Entry 7WK9 (electron microscopy, 3.48 A resolution); this record covers chains A and B of the 7 polymer chains in the assembly.

[Chain A]
Protein: Spike glycoprotein
From: Severe acute respiratory syndrome coronavirus 2
UniProt: P0DTC2 (SPIKE_SARS2); numbering as in UniProt; present here: 1-68, 71-142, 146-210, 215-620, 641-1208
Chain sequence (1258 residues; row label = number of the first residue in the row; note: 28 numbers in that range are skipped by the numbering (no residue carries them; nothing is unmodelled there); a row labelled like 210A-210F holds insertion residues (210A, then the next letters in order)):
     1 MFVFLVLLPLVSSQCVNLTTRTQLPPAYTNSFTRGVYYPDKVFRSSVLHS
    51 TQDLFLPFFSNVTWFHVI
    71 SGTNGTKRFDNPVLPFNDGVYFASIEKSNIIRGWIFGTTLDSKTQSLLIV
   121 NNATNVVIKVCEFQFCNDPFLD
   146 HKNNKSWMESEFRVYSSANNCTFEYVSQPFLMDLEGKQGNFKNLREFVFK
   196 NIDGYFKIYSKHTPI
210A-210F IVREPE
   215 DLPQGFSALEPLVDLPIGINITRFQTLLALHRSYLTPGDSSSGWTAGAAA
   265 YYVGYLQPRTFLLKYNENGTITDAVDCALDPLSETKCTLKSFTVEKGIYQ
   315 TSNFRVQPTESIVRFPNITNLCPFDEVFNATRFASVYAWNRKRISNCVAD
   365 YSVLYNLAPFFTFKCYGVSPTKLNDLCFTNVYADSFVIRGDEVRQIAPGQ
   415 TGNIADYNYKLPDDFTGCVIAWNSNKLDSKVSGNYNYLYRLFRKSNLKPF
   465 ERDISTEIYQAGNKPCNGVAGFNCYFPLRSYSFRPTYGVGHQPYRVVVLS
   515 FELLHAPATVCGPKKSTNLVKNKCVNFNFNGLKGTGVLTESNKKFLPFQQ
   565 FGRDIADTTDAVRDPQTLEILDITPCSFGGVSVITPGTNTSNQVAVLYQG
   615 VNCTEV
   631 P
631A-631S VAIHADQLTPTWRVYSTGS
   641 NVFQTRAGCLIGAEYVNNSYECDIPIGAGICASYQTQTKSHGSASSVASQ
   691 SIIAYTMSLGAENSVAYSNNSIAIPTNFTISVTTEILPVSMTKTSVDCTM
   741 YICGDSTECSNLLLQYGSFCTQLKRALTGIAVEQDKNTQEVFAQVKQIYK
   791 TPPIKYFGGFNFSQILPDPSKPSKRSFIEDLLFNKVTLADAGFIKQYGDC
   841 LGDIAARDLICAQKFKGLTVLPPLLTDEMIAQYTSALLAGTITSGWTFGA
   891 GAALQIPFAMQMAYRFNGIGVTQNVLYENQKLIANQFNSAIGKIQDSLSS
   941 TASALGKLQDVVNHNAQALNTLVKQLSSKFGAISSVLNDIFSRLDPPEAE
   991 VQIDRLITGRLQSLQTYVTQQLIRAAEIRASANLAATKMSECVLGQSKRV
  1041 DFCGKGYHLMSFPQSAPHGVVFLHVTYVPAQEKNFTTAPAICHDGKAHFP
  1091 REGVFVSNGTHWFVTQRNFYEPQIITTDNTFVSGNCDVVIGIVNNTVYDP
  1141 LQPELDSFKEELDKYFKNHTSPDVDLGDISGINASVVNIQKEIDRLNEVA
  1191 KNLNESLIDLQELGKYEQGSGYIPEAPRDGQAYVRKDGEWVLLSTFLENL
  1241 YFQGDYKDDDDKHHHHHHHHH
Disordered / not traced: 1-13, 71-76, 146-158, 210A-210F, 248-254, 631A-631S, 677-688, 828-853, 1148-1261
Construct notes: variant Val67 (Ala in P0DTC2), Ile95 (Thr in P0DTC2), Asp142 (Gly in P0DTC2), Asp339 (Gly in P0DTC2), Leu371 (Ser in P0DTC2), Pro373 (Ser in P0DTC2), Phe375 (Ser in P0DTC2), Asn417 (Lys in P0DTC2), Lys440 (Asn in P0DTC2), Ser446 (Gly in P0DTC2), Asn477 (Ser in P0DTC2), Lys478 (Thr in P0DTC2), Ala484 (Glu in P0DTC2), Arg493 (Gln in P0DTC2), Ser496 (Gly in P0DTC2), Arg498 (Gln in P0DTC2), Tyr501 (Asn in P0DTC2), His505 (Tyr in P0DTC2), Lys547 (Thr in P0DTC2), Gly614 (Asp in P0DTC2), Tyr655 (His in P0DTC2), Lys679 (Asn in P0DTC2), His681 (Pro in P0DTC2), Gly682 (Arg in P0DTC2), Ser683 (Arg in P0DTC2), Ser685 (Arg in P0DTC2), Lys764 (Asn in P0DTC2), Tyr796 (Asp in P0DTC2), Lys856 (Asn in P0DTC2), His954 (Gln in P0DTC2), Lys969 (Asn in P0DTC2), Phe981 (Leu in P0DTC2), Pro986 (Lys in P0DTC2), Pro987 (Val in P0DTC2); insertion (210A-210B); conflict Arg210C (Asn211 in P0DTC2), Glu210D (Leu212 in P0DTC2), Pro210E (Val213 in P0DTC2), Glu210F (Arg214 in P0DTC2); expression tag (1209-1261)
Swiss-Prot annotation at these positions:
  - region: Asn280 to Cys301 (Putative superantigen), Arg403 to Asp405 (Integrin-binding motif), Asn448 to Phe456 (Immunodominant HLA epitope recognized by the CD8+), Ser816 to Tyr837 (Fusion peptide 1), Lys835 to Phe855 (Fusion peptide 2), Asp1163 to Glu1202 (Heptad repeat 2)
  - site: Arg815, Ser816 (Cleavage)
  - glycosylation: Asn17 (N-linked (GlcNAc...) (complex) asparagine), Asn61 (N-linked (GlcNAc...) (hybrid) asparagine), Asn74 (N-linked (GlcNAc...) (complex) asparagine), Asn122 (N-linked (GlcNAc...) (hybrid) asparagine), Asn149 (N-linked (GlcNAc...) (complex) asparagine), Asn165 (N-linked (GlcNAc...) (complex) asparagine), Asn234 (N-linked (GlcNAc...) (high mannose) asparagine), Asn282 (N-linked (GlcNAc...) (complex) asparagine), Thr323 (O-linked (GalNAc) threonine), Ser325 (O-linked (HexNAc...) serine), Asn331 (N-linked (GlcNAc...) (complex) asparagine), Asn343 (N-linked (GlcNAc...) (complex) asparagine), Asn603 (N-linked (GlcNAc...) (hybrid) asparagine), Asn616 (N-linked (GlcNAc...) (complex) asparagine), Asn657 (N-linked (GlcNAc...) (complex) asparagine), Thr676 (O-linked (GlcNAc...) threonine), Thr678 (O-linked (GlcNAc...) threonine), Asn709 (N-linked (GlcNAc...) (high mannose) asparagine), Asn717 (N-linked (GlcNAc...) (hybrid) asparagine), Asn801 (N-linked (GlcNAc...) (hybrid) asparagine) and 6 more in UniProt
  - natural variant: Leu5 (L5F: In strain: Iota/B.1.526), Ser13 (S13I: In strain: Epsilon/B.1.427/B.1.429), Leu18 (L18F: In strain: Beta/B.1.351, Gamma/P.1 and 1 more), Thr19 (T19I: In strain: Omicron/BQ.1.1, Omicron/XBB.1.5 and 1 more; T19R: In strain: Delta/B.1.617.2, Omicron/BA.2 and 4 more), Thr20 (T20N: In strain: Gamma/P.1), Leu24 to Ala27 (sequence variant, change not given here; In strain: Omicron/BA.2, Omicron/BA.2.12.1 and 6 more), Pro26 (P26S: In strain: Gamma/P.1), Gln52 (Q52H: In strain: Omicron/EG.5.1), Val67 (A67V: In strain: Eta/B.1.525, Omicron/BA.1; this construct carries the variant), Gly75 (G75V: In strain: Lambda/C.37), Thr76 (T76I: In strain: Lambda/C.37), Asp80 (D80A: In strain: Beta/B.1.351), 74 further natural variant entries in UniProt
  - mutagenesis: Asn121 (N121Q: Partial loss of biliverdin affinity), Arg190 (R190K: Partial loss of biliverdin affinity), Asn234 (N234Q: Increased resistance to neutralizing antibodies), Asn331 (N331Q: Reduced viral infectivity), Asn343 (N343Q: Reduced viral infectivity), Leu452 (L452R: Increased resistance to neutralizing antibodies. Decreases HLA binding to NF9 epitope. Increased binding affinity to human ACE2), Tyr453 (Y453F: Decreased HLA binding to NF9 epitope. Increased binding affinity to human ACE2), Ala475 (A475V: Increased resistance to neutralizing antibodies), Val483 (V483A: Increased resistance to neutralizing antibodies), Phe490 (F490L: Increased resistance to neutralizing antibodies and human covalescent sera neutralization), His519 (H519P: Increased resistance to human covalescent sera neutralization), Ser673 (S673A: No effect on O-glycosylation by host GALNT1), 4 further mutagenesis entries in UniProt
Disulfide bonds: Cys131-Cys166, Cys291-Cys301, Cys336-Cys361, Cys379-Cys432, Cys391-Cys525, Cys480-Cys488, Cys538-Cys590, Cys617-Cys649, Cys662-Cys671, Cys738-Cys760, Cys743-Cys749, Cys1032-Cys1043, Cys1082-Cys1126

[Chain B]
Protein: Spike glycoprotein
From: Severe acute respiratory syndrome coronavirus 2
UniProt: P0DTC2 (SPIKE_SARS2); numbering as in UniProt; present here: 1-68, 71-142, 146-210, 215-1208
Chain sequence (1258 residues; each row starts with the number of its first residue; note: 9 numbers in that range are skipped by the numbering (no residue carries them; nothing is unmodelled there); a row labelled like 210A-210F holds insertion residues (210A, then the next letters in order)):
     1 MFVFLVLLPLVSSQCVNLTTRTQLPPAYTNSFTRGVYYPDKVFRSSVLHS
    51 TQDLFLPFFSNVTWFHVI
    71 SGTNGTKRFDNPVLPFNDGVYFASIEKSNIIRGWIFGTTLDSKTQSLLIV
   121 NNATNVVIKVCEFQFCNDPFLD
   146 HKNNKSWMESEFRVYSSANNCTFEYVSQPFLMDLEGKQGNFKNLREFVFK
   196 NIDGYFKIYSKHTPI
210A-210F IVREPE
   215 DLPQGFSALEPLVDLPIGINITRFQTLLALHRSYLTPGDSSSGWTAGAAA
   265 YYVGYLQPRTFLLKYNENGTITDAVDCALDPLSETKCTLKSFTVEKGIYQ
   315 TSNFRVQPTESIVRFPNITNLCPFDEVFNATRFASVYAWNRKRISNCVAD
   365 YSVLYNLAPFFTFKCYGVSPTKLNDLCFTNVYADSFVIRGDEVRQIAPGQ
   415 TGNIADYNYKLPDDFTGCVIAWNSNKLDSKVSGNYNYLYRLFRKSNLKPF
   465 ERDISTEIYQAGNKPCNGVAGFNCYFPLRSYSFRPTYGVGHQPYRVVVLS
   515 FELLHAPATVCGPKKSTNLVKNKCVNFNFNGLKGTGVLTESNKKFLPFQQ
   565 FGRDIADTTDAVRDPQTLEILDITPCSFGGVSVITPGTNTSNQVAVLYQG
   615 VNCTEVPVAIHADQLTPTWRVYSTGSNVFQTRAGCLIGAEYVNNSYECDI
   665 PIGAGICASYQTQTKSHGSASSVASQSIIAYTMSLGAENSVAYSNNSIAI
   715 PTNFTISVTTEILPVSMTKTSVDCTMYICGDSTECSNLLLQYGSFCTQLK
   765 RALTGIAVEQDKNTQEVFAQVKQIYKTPPIKYFGGFNFSQILPDPSKPSK
   815 RSFIEDLLFNKVTLADAGFIKQYGDCLGDIAARDLICAQKFKGLTVLPPL
   865 LTDEMIAQYTSALLAGTITSGWTFGAGAALQIPFAMQMAYRFNGIGVTQN
   915 VLYENQKLIANQFNSAIGKIQDSLSSTASALGKLQDVVNHNAQALNTLVK
   965 QLSSKFGAISSVLNDIFSRLDPPEAEVQIDRLITGRLQSLQTYVTQQLIR
  1015 AAEIRASANLAATKMSECVLGQSKRVDFCGKGYHLMSFPQSAPHGVVFLH
  1065 VTYVPAQEKNFTTAPAICHDGKAHFPREGVFVSNGTHWFVTQRNFYEPQI
  1115 ITTDNTFVSGNCDVVIGIVNNTVYDPLQPELDSFKEELDKYFKNHTSPDV
  1165 DLGDISGINASVVNIQKEIDRLNEVAKNLNESLIDLQELGKYEQGSGYIP
  1215 EAPRDGQAYVRKDGEWVLLSTFLENLYFQGDYKDDDDKHHHHHHHHH
Disordered / not traced: 1-13, 71-76, 146-158, 210A-210F, 248-254, 621-630, 677-688, 828-853, 1148-1261
Construct notes: variant Val67 (Ala in P0DTC2), Ile95 (Thr in P0DTC2), Asp142 (Gly in P0DTC2), Asp339 (Gly in P0DTC2), Leu371 (Ser in P0DTC2), Pro373 (Ser in P0DTC2), Phe375 (Ser in P0DTC2), Asn417 (Lys in P0DTC2), Lys440 (Asn in P0DTC2), Ser446 (Gly in P0DTC2), Asn477 (Ser in P0DTC2), Lys478 (Thr in P0DTC2), Ala484 (Glu in P0DTC2), Arg493 (Gln in P0DTC2), Ser496 (Gly in P0DTC2), Arg498 (Gln in P0DTC2), Tyr501 (Asn in P0DTC2), His505 (Tyr in P0DTC2), Lys547 (Thr in P0DTC2), Gly614 (Asp in P0DTC2), Tyr655 (His in P0DTC2), Lys679 (Asn in P0DTC2), His681 (Pro in P0DTC2), Gly682 (Arg in P0DTC2), Ser683 (Arg in P0DTC2), Ser685 (Arg in P0DTC2), Lys764 (Asn in P0DTC2), Tyr796 (Asp in P0DTC2), Lys856 (Asn in P0DTC2), His954 (Gln in P0DTC2), Lys969 (Asn in P0DTC2), Phe981 (Leu in P0DTC2), Pro986 (Lys in P0DTC2), Pro987 (Val in P0DTC2); insertion (210A-210B); conflict Arg210C (Asn211 in P0DTC2), Glu210D (Leu212 in P0DTC2), Pro210E (Val213 in P0DTC2), Glu210F (Arg214 in P0DTC2); expression tag (1209-1261)
Swiss-Prot annotation at these positions:
  - region: Asn280 to Cys301 (Putative superantigen), Arg403 to Asp405 (Integrin-binding motif), Asn448 to Phe456 (Immunodominant HLA epitope recognized by the CD8+), Ser816 to Tyr837 (Fusion peptide 1), Lys835 to Phe855 (Fusion peptide 2), Asp1163 to Glu1202 (Heptad repeat 2)
  - site: Arg815, Ser816 (Cleavage)
  - glycosylation: Asn17 (N-linked (GlcNAc...) (complex) asparagine), Asn61 (N-linked (GlcNAc...) (hybrid) asparagine), Asn74 (N-linked (GlcNAc...) (complex) asparagine), Asn122 (N-linked (GlcNAc...) (hybrid) asparagine), Asn149 (N-linked (GlcNAc...) (complex) asparagine), Asn165 (N-linked (GlcNAc...) (complex) asparagine), Asn234 (N-linked (GlcNAc...) (high mannose) asparagine), Asn282 (N-linked (GlcNAc...) (complex) asparagine), Thr323 (O-linked (GalNAc) threonine), Ser325 (O-linked (HexNAc...) serine), Asn331 (N-linked (GlcNAc...) (complex) asparagine), Asn343 (N-linked (GlcNAc...) (complex) asparagine), Asn603 (N-linked (GlcNAc...) (hybrid) asparagine), Asn616 (N-linked (GlcNAc...) (complex) asparagine), Asn657 (N-linked (GlcNAc...) (complex) asparagine), Thr676 (O-linked (GlcNAc...) threonine), Thr678 (O-linked (GlcNAc...) threonine), Asn709 (N-linked (GlcNAc...) (high mannose) asparagine), Asn717 (N-linked (GlcNAc...) (hybrid) asparagine), Asn801 (N-linked (GlcNAc...) (hybrid) asparagine) and 6 more in UniProt
  - natural variant: Leu5 (L5F: In strain: Iota/B.1.526), Ser13 (S13I: In strain: Epsilon/B.1.427/B.1.429), Leu18 (L18F: In strain: Beta/B.1.351, Gamma/P.1 and 1 more), Thr19 (T19I: In strain: Omicron/BQ.1.1, Omicron/XBB.1.5 and 1 more; T19R: In strain: Delta/B.1.617.2, Omicron/BA.2 and 4 more), Thr20 (T20N: In strain: Gamma/P.1), Leu24 to Ala27 (sequence variant, change not given here; In strain: Omicron/BA.2, Omicron/BA.2.12.1 and 6 more), Pro26 (P26S: In strain: Gamma/P.1), Gln52 (Q52H: In strain: Omicron/EG.5.1), Val67 (A67V: In strain: Eta/B.1.525, Omicron/BA.1; this construct carries the variant), Gly75 (G75V: In strain: Lambda/C.37), Thr76 (T76I: In strain: Lambda/C.37), Asp80 (D80A: In strain: Beta/B.1.351), 74 further natural variant entries in UniProt
  - mutagenesis: Asn121 (N121Q: Partial loss of biliverdin affinity), Arg190 (R190K: Partial loss of biliverdin affinity), Asn234 (N234Q: Increased resistance to neutralizing antibodies), Asn331 (N331Q: Reduced viral infectivity), Asn343 (N343Q: Reduced viral infectivity), Leu452 (L452R: Increased resistance to neutralizing antibodies. Decreases HLA binding to NF9 epitope. Increased binding affinity to human ACE2), Tyr453 (Y453F: Decreased HLA binding to NF9 epitope. Increased binding affinity to human ACE2), Ala475 (A475V: Increased resistance to neutralizing antibodies), Val483 (V483A: Increased resistance to neutralizing antibodies), Phe490 (F490L: Increased resistance to neutralizing antibodies and human covalescent sera neutralization), His519 (H519P: Increased resistance to human covalescent sera neutralization), Ser673 (S673A: No effect on O-glycosylation by host GALNT1), 4 further mutagenesis entries in UniProt
Disulfide bonds: Cys131-Cys166, Cys291-Cys301, Cys336-Cys361, Cys379-Cys432, Cys480-Cys488, Cys538-Cys590, Cys617-Cys649, Cys662-Cys671, Cys738-Cys760, Cys743-Cys749, Cys1032-Cys1043, Cys1082-Cys1126

[Interface between chain A and chain B]
Pairs across the interface (150; chain A residue first):
  Lys41(A) with Phe562(B); Gln563(B); Phe565(B)
  Val42(A) with Phe565(B); Gly566(B); Arg567(B)
  Phe43(A) with Phe559(B), hydrophobic; Gln563(B); Phe565(B); Gly566(B); Arg567(B), hydrogen bond (backbone-backbone)
  Arg44(A) with Arg567(B)
  Val47(A) with Ile569(B), hydrophobic
  Lys113(A) with Ile468(B)
  Thr114(A) with Ile468(B)
  Phe168(A) with Arg357(B)
  Tyr200(A) with Asn394(B), hydrogen bond; Tyr396(B); Glu516(B)
  Pro225(A) with Phe562(B)
  Leu226(A) with Phe562(B)
  Pro230(A) with Arg357(B), hydrogen bond (backbone-side chain); Tyr396(B)
  Gly232(A) with Arg355(B)
  Asn234(A) with Glu465(B)
  Asn282(A) with Lys558(B)
  Tyr369(A) with Tyr489(B), hydrogen bond (backbone-side chain)
  Asn370(A) with Phe486(B); Asn487(B)
  Leu371(A) with Phe486(B)
  Phe377(A) with Arg493(B)
  Tyr380(A) with His505(B)
  Lys386(A) with Asn417(B), hydrogen bond
  Ser735(A) with Gln314(B)
  Asp737(A) with Asn317(B), hydrogen bond
  Thr739(A) with Arg319(B)
  Met740(A) with Ser591(B)
  Gln755(A) with Ser968(B); Lys969(B), hydrogen bond (backbone-backbone); Phe970(B), hydrogen bond (backbone-backbone); Gly971(B)
  Tyr756(A) with Ser968(B); Phe970(B); Gly971(B)
  Ser758(A) with Gln965(B)
  Phe759(A) with Gln965(B); Phe970(B), hydrophobic; Gly999(B); Ser1003(B)
  Gln762(A) with Thr961(B); Thr1006(B)
  Arg765(A) with Leu303(B)
  Lys786(A) with Leu699(B); Gly700(B)
  Gln787(A) with Asn703(B)
  Ile788(A) with Leu699(B); Ala701(B), hydrogen bond (backbone-backbone); Asn703(B), hydrogen bond (backbone-backbone)
  Lys790(A) with Glu702(B), salt bridge
  Tyr796(A) with Asn709(B)
  Phe855(A) with Pro589(B), hydrophobic
  Lys856(A) with Ala570(B); Thr572(B)
  Thr859(A) with Gln613(B)
  Leu861(A) with Gln613(B)
  Pro862(A) with Ala647(B), hydrophobic
  Pro863(A) with Gly667(B); Ala668(B), hydrogen bond (backbone-backbone)
  Leu864(A) with Pro665(B), hydrophobic; Gly667(B); Ala668(B); Gly669(B), hydrogen bond (backbone-backbone)
  Thr866(A) with Ala668(B); Gly669(B)
  Met869(A) with Met697(B); Leu699(B), hydrophobic
  Gln872(A) with Leu699(B)
  Tyr873(A) with Leu699(B)
  Thr883(A) with Tyr707(B)
  Ser884(A) with Tyr707(B), hydrogen bond
  Gly889(A) with Lys1045(B)
  Ala890(A) with Gly1046(B)
  Gly891(A) with Lys1045(B); Val1068(B)
  Ala892(A) with Glu1072(B)
  Ala893(A) with Glu1072(B)
  Leu894(A) with Ala713(B); Pro715(B); Glu1072(B)
  Gln895(A) with Ala706(B), hydrogen bond (side chain-backbone); Tyr707(B); Ser708(B); Ser711(B), hydrogen bond; Ile712(B); Ala713(B), hydrogen bond (backbone-backbone); Asn1074(B)
  Pro897(A) with Ser708(B); Asn709(B); Ser711(B); Ile712(B); Thr1077(B)
  Ala899(A) with Pro1079(B), hydrophobic
  Met900(A) with Thr1077(B); Val1094(B), hydrophobic; Arg1107(B)
  Tyr904(A) with Arg1107(B)
  Gln913(A) with Pro1090(B); Arg1107(B)
  Asn914(A) with Phe1089(B); Phe1121(B); Ser1123(B)
  Tyr917(A) with Phe1089(B), hydrophobic; Val1128(B); Val1129(B), hydrophobic
  Val963(A) with Ile569(B); Ala570(B), hydrophobic
  Ser967(A) with Asp571(B)
  Asn978(A) with Lys547(B); Gly548(B)
  Phe981(A) with Lys386(B), hydrogen bond (backbone-side chain)
  Ser982(A) with Lys386(B); Leu390(B); Lys547(B)
  Arg983(A) with Gly381(B); Val382(B); Ser383(B), hydrogen bond (backbone-backbone); Leu390(B); Leu518(B)
  Leu984(A) with Gly381(B); Ser383(B)
  Asp985(A) with Ser383(B), hydrogen bond; Pro384(B)
  Gln1002(A) with Gln1002(B)
  Gln1005(A) with Thr1006(B)
  Thr1009(A) with Thr1009(B)
  Leu1012(A) with Ile1013(B), hydrophobic
  Arg1019(A) with Glu1017(B), salt bridge
  Ser1030(A) with Val1040(B); Asp1041(B)
  Glu1031(A) with Arg1039(B), salt bridge; Val1040(B); Phe1042(B)
  Leu1034(A) with Val1040(B), hydrophobic; Asp1041(B)
  Lys1038(A) with Lys1038(B)
  Arg1039(A) with Arg1039(B)
  Glu1111(A) with Ser1123(B)
  Gln1113(A) with Phe1121(B)
  Leu1141(A) with Leu1141(B), hydrophobic
  Glu1144(A) with Leu1141(B)
Also at the interface, not in a pair above, chain A (104 interface residues in all): Ser45, Gln115, Ile233, Gly381, Ser383, Thr385, Asp745, Gly757, Gln784, Tyr789, Pro792, Trp886, Thr887, Ala903, Glu918, Asp979, Glu988, Thr998, Gly1035
Also at the interface, not in a pair above, chain B (113 interface residues in all): Tyr380, Arg403, Asp405, Glu406, Gly416, Tyr421, Phe456, Arg466, Leu517, Leu546, Thr549, Lys557, Leu560, Cys590, Ile666, Val705, Gln1010, Tyr1047, Pro1069, Ala1078

[Summary]
104 residues of chain A face 113 of chain B across their interface, with 19 hydrogen bonds and 3 salt bridges.
Polar pairs include Lys790(A)-Glu702(B), Arg1019(A)-Glu1017(B) and Glu1031(A)-Arg1039(B). UniProt lists 16
mutagenesis sites on chain A; 16 mutagenesis sites on chain B.
Chain A and chain B are both Spike glycoprotein (Severe acute respiratory syndrome coronavirus 2); the
structure, SARS-CoV-2 Omicron open state spike protein in complex with S3H3 Fab, was determined by electron
microscopy, deposited together with 7WK4, 7WK6, 7WK8, 7WKA, 7WVP and 7WVQ.
